6D3Z - chains A and C; structure by X-ray diffraction, 2.00 A resolution.

[Chain A]
Molecule: Plasminogen
Source organism: Homo sapiens
Notes: EC 3.4.21.7
UniProt: P00747 (PLMN_HUMAN); residues 546-791 here correspond to UniProt positions 565-810 (UniProt number = residue number + 19)
Chain sequence (246 residues; each row starts with the number of its first residue):
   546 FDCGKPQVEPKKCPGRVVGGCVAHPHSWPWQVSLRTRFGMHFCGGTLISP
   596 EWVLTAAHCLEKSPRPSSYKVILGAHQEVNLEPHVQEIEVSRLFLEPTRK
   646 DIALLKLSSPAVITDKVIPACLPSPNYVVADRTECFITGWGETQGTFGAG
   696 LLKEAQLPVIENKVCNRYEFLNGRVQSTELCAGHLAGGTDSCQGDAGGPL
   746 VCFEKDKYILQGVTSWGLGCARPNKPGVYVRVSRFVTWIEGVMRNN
Unresolved in the structure: 561
Cystine bridges: Cys548-Cys666, Cys558-Cys566, Cys588-Cys604, Cys680-Cys747, Cys710-Cys726, Cys737-Cys765
Differences from the reference sequence: conflict Ala741 (Ser760 in P00747)
Swiss-Prot annotation at these positions:
  - active site (Charge relay system): His603, Asp646
  - site: Arg561, Val562 (Cleavage)
  - modified residue (Phosphoserine): Ser578, Ser669

[Chain C]
Molecule: Trypsin inhibitor 1
UniProt: Q4GWU5 (SFTI1_HELAN); residues 1-14 here correspond to UniProt positions 40-53 (UniProt number = residue number + 39)
Chain sequence (14 residues; each row starts with the number of its first residue):
     1 GRCYKSRPPICFPN
Cystine bridges: Cys3-Cys11
Differences from the reference sequence: engineered mutation Tyr4 (Thr43 in Q4GWU5), Arg7 (Ile46 in Q4GWU5), Asn14 (Asp53 in Q4GWU5)
Swiss-Prot annotation at these positions:
  - site: Lys5, Ser6 (Reactive bond)

[Interface between chain A and chain C]
Residue-residue contacts - 37 pairs, chain A then chain C:
  Met585(A) with Arg7(C)
  His586(A) with Arg7(C)
  Phe587(A) with Ser6(C); Arg7(C), hydrogen bond (backbone-backbone)
  Cys588(A) with Ser6(C)
  His603(A) with Tyr4(C); Lys5(C), hydrogen bond (side chain-backbone); Ser6(C), hydrogen bond (side chain-backbone); Ile10(C)
  Glu623(A) with Arg7(C), salt bridge
  Asp646(A) with Tyr4(C)
  Arg719(A) with Arg2(C); Asn14(C), hydrogen bond (side chain-backbone)
  Asp735(A) with Lys5(C), salt bridge
  Ser736(A) with Lys5(C), hydrogen bond (backbone-side chain)
  Cys737(A) with Lys5(C)
  Gln738(A) with Lys5(C); Ser6(C); Pro9(C)
  Gly739(A) with Lys5(C), hydrogen bond (backbone-backbone); Ser6(C), hydrogen bond (backbone-backbone); Arg7(C)
  Asp740(A) with Lys5(C), hydrogen bond (backbone-backbone)
  Ala741(A) with Lys5(C), hydrogen bond (backbone-backbone); Ser6(C)
  Ser760(A) with Tyr4(C); Lys5(C), hydrogen bond (backbone-backbone)
  Trp761(A) with Arg2(C); Cys3(C); Tyr4(C), hydrophobic; Lys5(C)
  Gly762(A) with Gly1(C); Arg2(C); Cys3(C), hydrogen bond (backbone-backbone); Lys5(C)
  Leu763(A) with Gly1(C)
  Gly772(A) with Lys5(C)
Other interface residues (no listed pair), chain A (23 interface residues in all): Thr759, Gly764, Cys765

[In short]
23 residues of chain A and 10 residues of chain C are in contact; the contacts include 11 hydrogen bonds and 2
salt bridges. Polar pairs include Glu623(A)-Arg7(C), Asp735(A)-Lys5(C) and His603(A)-Lys5(C). From UniProt:
active-site residues His603(A) and Asp646(A) on chain A.
Chain A is Plasminogen (Homo sapiens) and chain C is Trypsin inhibitor 1; the structure, Protease SFTI
complex, was determined by X-ray diffraction, deposited together with 6D3X, 6D3Y and 6D40.
